PDB entry 8U1U | electron microscopy, 3.10 A resolution | chains B and E of the 5 polymer chains in the assembly

[Chain B]
Molecule: Guanine nucleotide-binding protein G(i) subunit alpha-1
From: Homo sapiens
UniProtKB: P63096 (GNAI1_HUMAN); residues 1-354 here = UniProt positions 1-354
Chain sequence (376 residues; each row starts with the number of its first residue; numbers below 1 keep their minus sign (Met-21 is residue -21)):
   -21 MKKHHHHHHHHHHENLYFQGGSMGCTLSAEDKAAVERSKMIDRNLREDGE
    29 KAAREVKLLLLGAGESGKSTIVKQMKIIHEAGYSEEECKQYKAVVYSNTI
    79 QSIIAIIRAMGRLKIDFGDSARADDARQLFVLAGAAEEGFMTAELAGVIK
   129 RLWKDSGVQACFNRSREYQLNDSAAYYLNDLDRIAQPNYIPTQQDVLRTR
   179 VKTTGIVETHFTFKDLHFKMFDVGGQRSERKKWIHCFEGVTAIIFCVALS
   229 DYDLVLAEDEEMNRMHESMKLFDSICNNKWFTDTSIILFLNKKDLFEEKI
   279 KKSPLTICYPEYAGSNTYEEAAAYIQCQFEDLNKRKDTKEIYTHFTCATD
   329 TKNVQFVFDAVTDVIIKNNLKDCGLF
Disordered / not traced: -21 to 3, 54-181, 232-240
Sequence notes: initiating methionine (-21); expression tag (-20 to 0)
UniProt features mapped onto this chain:
  - region: Lys35 to Thr48 (G1 motif), Asp173 to Thr181 (G2 motif), Phe196 to Arg205 (G3 motif), Ile265 to Asp272 (G4 motif), Thr324 to Thr329 (G5 motif)
  - binding site (GTP): Glu43 to Thr48, Ser151, Leu175 to Thr181, Asp200 to Gln204, Asn269 to Asp272, Ala326
  - binding site (Mg(2+)): Ser47, Thr181
  - modified residue: Arg178 (ADP-ribosylarginine), Gln204 (Deamidated glutamine), Cys351 (ADP-ribosylcysteine)
  - lipidation: Gly2 (N-myristoyl glycine), Cys3 (S-palmitoyl cysteine)
  - natural variant: Gly40 (G40C: In NEDHISB; G40R: In NEDHISB), Gly45 (G45D: In NEDHISB), Thr48 (T48I: In NEDHISB; T48K: In NEDHISB), Gln52 (Q52P: In NEDHISB), Ser75 (deletion: In NEDHISB; uncertain significance), Gln172 (deletion: In NEDHISB), Asp173 (D173V: In NEDHISB), Glu186 to Phe189 (deletion: In NEDHISB; uncertain significance), Cys224 (C224Y: In NEDHISB), Lys270 (K270N: In NEDHISB; K270R: In NEDHISB), Asp272 (D272G: In NEDHISB), Ala326 (A326P: In NEDHISB), 1 further natural variant entry in UniProt
  - mutagenesis: Gly42 (G42R: Abolishes switch to an activated conformation and dissociation from beta and gamma subunits upon GTP binding. Abolishes interaction with RGS family members), Glu116 (E116L: Enhances interaction (inactive GDP-bound) with RGS14), Gln147 (Q147L: Enhances interaction (inactive GDP-bound) with RGS14), Glu245 (E245L: Enhances interaction (inactive GDP-bound) with RGS14)

[Chain E]
Molecule: scFv fragment
From: Mus musculus
Notes: antibody fragment or engineered binder
Chain sequence (259 residues; each row starts with the number of its first residue):
     1 AGSDVQLVESGGGLVQPGGSRKLSCSASGFAFSSFGMHWVRQAPEKGLEW
    51 VAYISSGSGTIYYADTVKGRFTISRDDPKNTLFLQMTSLRSEDTAMYYCV
   101 RSIYYYGSSPFDFWGQGTTLTVSSGGSDIVMTQATSSVPVTPGESVSISC
   151 RSSKSLLHSNGNTYLYWFLQRPGQSPQLLIYRMSNLASGVPDRFSGSGSG
   201 TAFTLTISRLEAEDVGVYYCMQHLEYPLTFGAGTKLELKAAAGNSLVPRG
   251 SHHHHHHHH
Disordered / not traced: 1-3, 125-127, 239-259
Disulfide bonds: Cys25-Cys99, Cys150-Cys220

[Chain B / chain E interface]
Residue-residue contacts (24):
  Thr4(B) with His158(E)
  Leu5(B) with His158(E)
  Ser6(B) with His158(E), hydrogen bond (backbone-side chain); Asn160(E); Tyr164(E), hydrogen bond
  Ala7(B) with His223(E); Leu224(E), hydrogen bond (backbone-backbone); Tyr226(E), hydrophobic
  Glu8(B) with Tyr104(E); Tyr164(E); Tyr166(E), hydrogen bond; Arg182(E), salt bridge; His223(E)
  Asp9(B) with Asn160(E), hydrogen bond; Tyr164(E)
  Ala11(B) with Tyr104(E), hydrophobic
  Ala12(B) with Tyr104(E)
  Glu14(B) with Ser55(E), hydrogen bond; Ser56(E); Gly59(E); Thr60(E), hydrogen bond (side chain-backbone)
  Arg15(B) with Ile103(E); Tyr104(E); Tyr105(E)
Other interface residues (no listed pair), chain B (11 interface residues in all): Met18
Other interface residues (no listed pair), chain E (21 interface residues in all): Ser34, Tyr53, Gly57, Pro110, Ser159, Glu225

[In short]
Chain B and chain E form an interface of 11 and 21 residues respectively; the contacts include 7 hydrogen
bonds and 1 salt bridge. Among the polar pairs are Glu8(B)-Arg182(E), Ser6(B)-His158(E) and Ser6(B)-Tyr164(E).
Chain B is Guanine nucleotide-binding protein G(i) subunit alpha-1 (Homo sapiens) and chain E is scFv fragment
(Mus musculus); the structure, Structure of a class A GPCR/agonist complex, was determined by electron
microscopy, deposited together with 8TLM.
